Entry 6X5A (electron microscopy, 4.36 A resolution (low resolution: residue-level contacts below are approximate; hydrogen-bond / salt-bridge calls are withheld)); this record covers chains E and J of the 11 polymer chains in the assembly.

[Chain E]
Protein: Histone H3.2
From: Homo sapiens
Reference sequence: Q71DI3 (H32_HUMAN); residues 1-135 here correspond to UniProt positions 2-136 (UniProt number = residue number + 1)
Sequence (135 residues; row label = number of the first residue in the row):
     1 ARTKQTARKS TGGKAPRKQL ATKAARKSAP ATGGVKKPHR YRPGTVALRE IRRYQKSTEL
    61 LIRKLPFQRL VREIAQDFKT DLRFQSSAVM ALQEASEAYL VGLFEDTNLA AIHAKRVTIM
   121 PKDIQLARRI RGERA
Disordered / not traced: 1-36, 135
Construct notes: conflict Ala110 (Cys111 in Q71DI3)
UniProt features mapped onto this chain:
  - modified residue: Arg2 (Asymmetric dimethylarginine), Thr3 (Phosphothreonine), Lys4 (Allysine), Gln5 (5-glutamyl dopamine), Thr6 (Phosphothreonine), Arg8 (Citrulline), Lys9 (N6,N6,N6-trimethyllysine), Ser10 (ADP-ribosylserine), Thr11 (Phosphothreonine), Lys14 (N6-(2-hydroxyisobutyryl)lysine), Arg17 (Asymmetric dimethylarginine), Lys18 (N6-(2-hydroxyisobutyryl)lysine), Lys23 (N6-(2-hydroxyisobutyryl)lysine), Arg26 (Citrulline), Lys27 (N6,N6,N6-trimethyllysine), Ser28 (ADP-ribosylserine), Lys36 (N6,N6,N6-trimethyllysine), Lys37 (N6-methyllysine), Tyr41 (Phosphotyrosine), Lys56 (N6,N6,N6-trimethyllysine) and 8 more in UniProt
  - lipidation: Lys18 (N6-decanoyllysine)

[Chain J]
Molecule: natural (147-nt DNA)
From: Homo sapiens
Sequence (147 nucleotides; each row starts with the number of its first residue; numbering starts at 0):
     0 ACAGGATGTA TATATCTGAC ACGTGCCTGG AGACTAGGGA GTAATCCCCT TGGCGGTTAA
    60 AACGCGGGGG ACAGCGCGTA CGTGCGTTTA AGCGGTGCTA GAGCTGTCTA CGACCAATTG
   120 AGCGGCCTCG GCACCGGGAT TCTCCAG
Disordered / not traced: 0, 146

[Interface between chain E and chain J]
Contacting residue pairs (15; chain E residue first):
  Arg40(E) with DG65(J)
  Arg42(E) with DG68(J); DC143(J)
  Thr45(E) with DC143(J)
  Arg72(E) with DT50(J)
  Arg83(E) with DT49(J); DT50(J)
  Phe84(E) with DT49(J); DT50(J)
  Gln85(E) with DT49(J)
  Ser86(E) with DT49(J)
  Arg116(E) with DA70(J)
  Val117(E) with DA70(J)
  Thr118(E) with DA70(J)
  Met120(E) with DC71(J)
Other interface residues (no listed pair), chain E (15 interface residues in all): Tyr41, Leu82, Lys115
Other interface residues (no listed pair), chain J (10 interface residues in all): DG67, DG69, DT142

[Summary]
15 residues of chain E face 10 of chain J across their interface.
Here chain E is Histone H3.2 and chain J is natural (147-nt DNA), both from Homo sapiens. Entry 6X5A (The
mouse cGAS catalytic domain binding to human nucleosome that purified from HEK293T cells) was determined by
electron microscopy, deposited together with 6X59 and 6XJD.
